3SLA - chain A; structure by X-ray diffraction, 2.50 A resolution.

Chain A:
Molecule: Catenin beta-1
From: Homo sapiens
Reference sequence: P35222 (CTNB1_HUMAN); residue numbers follow UniProt; this construct covers 141-306
Amino-acid sequence (168 residues; numbered 139 to 306; the number before each row is that of its first residue):
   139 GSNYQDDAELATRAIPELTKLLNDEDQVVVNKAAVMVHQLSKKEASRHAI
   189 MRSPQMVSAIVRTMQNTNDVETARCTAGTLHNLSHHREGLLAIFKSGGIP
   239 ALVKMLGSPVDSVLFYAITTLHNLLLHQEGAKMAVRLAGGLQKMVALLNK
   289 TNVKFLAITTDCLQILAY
Not modelled in the structure: 139-140
Construct notes: expression tag (139-140)
UniProt features mapped onto this chain:
  - region: Leu156 to Leu178 (Interaction with BCL9)
  - modified residue: Tyr142 (Phosphotyrosine), Ser191 (Phosphoserine), Ser246 (Phosphoserine)
  - natural variant: Lys292 (K292N: Found in a patient with features of osteopathia striata cranial sclerosis; uncertain significance)
  - mutagenesis: Tyr142 (Y142E: No effect on interaction with BCL9 and BCL9L), Leu156 (L156A: Abolishes interaction with BCL9 but no effect on interaction with CDH3; when associated with A-159), Leu159 (L159A: No effect on interaction with BCL9 and CDH3. Abolishes interaction with BCL9 but no effect on interaction with CDH3; when associated with A-156), Leu178 (L178A: No effect on interaction with BCL9 and CDH3), Phe253 (F253A: Abolishes or strongly reduces AXIN2 binding), His260 (H260A: Abolishes or strongly reduces AXIN1 and AXIN2 binding. Strongly reduces phosphorylation and degradation; when associated with A-386 and A-383), Lys292 (K292A: Abolishes or strongly reduces AXIN1 and AXIN2 binding)
From the paper describing this entry:
  - conformationally variable residues (order/disorder transition): Asn141 to Ala149

In short:
Curated annotation (UniProt) lists 7 mutagenesis sites. From the paper: conformational variability at Asn141.
Chain A is Catenin beta-1 (Homo sapiens); the structure, X-ray structure of first four repeats of human
beta-catenin, was determined by X-ray diffraction (same publication as 3SL9).
